5AWV - chains A and O of the 12 polymer chains in the assembly; structure by X-ray diffraction, 1.93 A resolution.

# Chain A
Molecule: Putative hexose oxidase
From: Nonomuraea sp. ATCC 39727
UniProt: Q7WZ62 (Q7WZ62_9ACTN); residue numbers follow UniProt; this construct covers 1-523
Amino-acid sequence (523 residues; numbered 1 to 523; the number before each row is that of its first residue):
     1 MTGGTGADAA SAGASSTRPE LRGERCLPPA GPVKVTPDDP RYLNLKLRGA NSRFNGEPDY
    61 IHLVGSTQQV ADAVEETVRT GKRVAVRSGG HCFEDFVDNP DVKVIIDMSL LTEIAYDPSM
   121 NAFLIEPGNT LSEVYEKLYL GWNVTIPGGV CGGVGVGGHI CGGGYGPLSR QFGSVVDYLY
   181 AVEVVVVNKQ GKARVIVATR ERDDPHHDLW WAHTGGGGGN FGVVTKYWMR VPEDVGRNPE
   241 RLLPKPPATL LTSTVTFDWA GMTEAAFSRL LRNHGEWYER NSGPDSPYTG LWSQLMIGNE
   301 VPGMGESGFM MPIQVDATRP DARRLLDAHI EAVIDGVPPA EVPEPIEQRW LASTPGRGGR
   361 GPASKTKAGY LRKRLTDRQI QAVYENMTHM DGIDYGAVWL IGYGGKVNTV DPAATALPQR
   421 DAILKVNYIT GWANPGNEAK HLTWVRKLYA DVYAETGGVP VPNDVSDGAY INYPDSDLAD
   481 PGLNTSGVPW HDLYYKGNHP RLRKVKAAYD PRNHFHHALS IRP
Disordered / not traced: 1-25
Glycans and other covalent adducts: flavin-adenine dinucleotide (FAD) linked to His91, Cys151
Ligand contacts:
  - FAD (flavin-adenine dinucleotide): Ala50, Val86, Arg87, Ser88, Gly89, Gly90, Cys92, Phe93, Phe96, Val97, Met108, Pro127, Gly149, Val150, Val154, Gly155, Gly157, Gly158, His159, Gly164, Tyr165, Gly218, Gly219, Gly222, Val223, Val224, Tyr470, Asn472, Tyr473, His517
  - alpha-D-mannopyranose (MAN): Glu264, Gln381, Glu385
  - 2-amino-2-deoxy-beta-D-glucopyranuronic acid / 8-methylnonanoic acid, molecule 1: Phe93, Met304, Pro362, Ser364, Thr366, Asp394, Tyr395, Trp399, Ile401, Asn427, Ile429, Gly431, Trp432, Ala433, Tyr473
  - 2-amino-2-deoxy-beta-D-glucopyranuronic acid / 8-methylnonanoic acid, molecule 2: Glu264, Ala265, Ser268, Arg269
  - N-acetylglucosamine (NAG; 2-acetamido-2-deoxy-beta-D-glucopyranose): Arg357, Gly358, Gly359, Arg360, Gly361, Pro362

# Chain O
Molecule: Teicoplanin
Amino-acid sequence (7 residues; row label = number of the first residue in the row):
     1 GXXGGYX
Modified / non-standard residues: Gly1, Gly4, Gly5 ((2R)-amino(4-hydroxyphenyl)ethanoic acid; GHP); 3MY (3-chloro-D-tyrosine) at position 2, 3FG ((2S)-amino(3,5-dihydroxyphenyl)ethanoic acid) at position 3, 3FG ((2S)-amino(3,5-dihydroxyphenyl)ethanoic acid) at position 7; Tyr6 ((betaR)-3-chloro-beta-hydroxy-L-tyrosine; OMY)
Glycans and other covalent adducts: covalent link Gly1-3FG_3, Gly5-3FG_7; covalent link 3MY_2-Gly4; covalent link Gly4-Tyr6; 2-amino-2-deoxy-beta-D-glucopyranuronic acid (N1L) linked to Gly4; glycan linked to Tyr6, 3FG_7

# Chain A / chain O interface
Residue-residue contacts - 12 pairs, chain A then chain O:
  Glu264(A) - 3FG_3(O)
  Arg272(A) - 3MY_2(O)  hydrogen bond (side chain-backbone)
  Asp377(A) - 3MY_2(O)
  Asp377(A) - 3FG_3(O)
  Arg378(A) - 3MY_2(O)
  Arg378(A) - 3FG_3(O)
  Arg378(A) - Gly4(O)
  Arg378(A) - Gly5(O)  hydrogen bond (side chain-backbone)
  Arg378(A) - Tyr6(O)
  Gln381(A) - 3FG_3(O)
  Gln381(A) - Gly4(O)
  Gln381(A) - Gly5(O)

# Overview
The chain A/chain O interface involves 5 residues from each chain; the contacts include 2 hydrogen bonds.
Among the polar pairs are Arg272(A)-3MY_2(O) and Arg378(A)-Gly5(O). Ligands of chain A:
2-amino-2-deoxy-beta-D-glucopyranuronic acid / 8-methylnonanoic acid, N-acetylglucosamine and
alpha-D-mannopyranose. Covalently linked flavin-adenine dinucleotide: at His91(A).
Here chain A is Putative hexose oxidase (Nonomuraea sp. ATCC 39727) and chain O is Teicoplanin. Entry 5AWV
(Crystal structure of glycopeptide hexose oxidase DBV29 complexed with teicoplanin) was determined by X-ray
diffraction (same publication as 2WDW).
